PDB entry 5OQN | X-ray diffraction, 3.15 A resolution | chains A and D of the 4 polymer chains in the assembly

== Chain A ==
Molecule: Condensin complex subunit 3
Organism: Saccharomyces cerevisiae (strain ATCC 204508 / S288c)
Reference sequence: Q06680 (CND3_YEAST); numbering as in UniProt; present here: 6-498, 556-932
Amino-acid sequence (871 residues; numbered 5 to 932; 57 numbers in that range are skipped by the numbering (no residue carries them; nothing is unmodelled there); the number before each row is that of its first residue):
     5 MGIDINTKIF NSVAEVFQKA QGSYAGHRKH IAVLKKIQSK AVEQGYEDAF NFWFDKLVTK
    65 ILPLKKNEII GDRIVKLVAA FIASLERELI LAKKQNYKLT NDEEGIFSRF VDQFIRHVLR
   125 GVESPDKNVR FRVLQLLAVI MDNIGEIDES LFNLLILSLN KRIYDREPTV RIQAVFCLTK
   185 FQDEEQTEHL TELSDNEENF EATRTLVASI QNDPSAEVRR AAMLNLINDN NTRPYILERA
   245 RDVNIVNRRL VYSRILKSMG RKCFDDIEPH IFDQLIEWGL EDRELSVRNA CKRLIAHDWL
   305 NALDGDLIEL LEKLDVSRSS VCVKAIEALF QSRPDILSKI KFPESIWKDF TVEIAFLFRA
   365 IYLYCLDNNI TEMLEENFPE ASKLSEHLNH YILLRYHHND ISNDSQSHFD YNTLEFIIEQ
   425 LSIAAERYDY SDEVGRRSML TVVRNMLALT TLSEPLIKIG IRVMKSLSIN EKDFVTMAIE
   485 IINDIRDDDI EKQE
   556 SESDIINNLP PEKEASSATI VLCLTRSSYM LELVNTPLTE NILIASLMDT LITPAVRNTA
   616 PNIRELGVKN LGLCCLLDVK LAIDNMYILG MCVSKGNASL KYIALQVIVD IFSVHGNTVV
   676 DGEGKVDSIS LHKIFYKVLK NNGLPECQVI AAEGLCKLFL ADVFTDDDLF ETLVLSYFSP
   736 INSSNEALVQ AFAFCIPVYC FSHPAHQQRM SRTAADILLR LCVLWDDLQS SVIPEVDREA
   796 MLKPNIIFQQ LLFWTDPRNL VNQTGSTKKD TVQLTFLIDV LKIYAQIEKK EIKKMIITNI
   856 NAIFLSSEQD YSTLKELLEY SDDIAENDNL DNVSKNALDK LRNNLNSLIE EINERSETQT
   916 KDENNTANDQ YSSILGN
Unresolved in the structure: 5-6, 188-204, 404-409, 556-566, 911-932
Construct notes: initiating methionine (5)
Swiss-Prot annotation at these positions:
  - modified residue: Ser198 (Phosphoserine)

== Chain D ==
Molecule: 18-nt DNA strand
Sequence (18 nucleotides; each row starts with the number of its first residue):
     1 GATGTGTAGC TACACATC

== Interface between chain A and chain D ==
Contacting residue pairs - 10 pairs, chain A then chain D:
  Lys70(A) - DA8(D)  salt bridge to the phosphate
  Asn71(A) - DT7(D)  hydrogen bond to the phosphate
  Arg224(A) - DA8(D)  phosphate contact
  Arg224(A) - DG9(D)  salt bridge to the phosphate
  Arg253(A) - DC10(D)  salt bridge to the phosphate
  Arg253(A) - DT11(D)  salt bridge to the phosphate
  Leu254(A) - DG9(D)  phosphate contact
  Leu254(A) - DC10(D)  phosphate contact
  Arg258(A) - DC10(D)  salt bridge to the phosphate
  Ser290(A) - DT11(D)  hydrogen bond to the phosphate
Other interface residues (no listed pair), chain A (10 interface residues in all): Val250, Gln804, Asn854
Other interface residues (no listed pair), chain D (6 interface residues in all): DA2

== In short ==
Chain A and chain D form an interface of 10 and 6 residues respectively; the contacts include 2 hydrogen bonds
and 5 salt bridges. Among the polar pairs are Asn71(A)-DT7(D), Ser290(A)-DT11(D) and Lys70(A)-DA8(D).
Chain A is Condensin complex subunit 3 (Saccharomyces cerevisiae (strain ATCC 204508 / S288c)) and chain D is
an 18-nt DNA strand; the structure, Crystal structure of the S. cerevisiae condensin Ycg1-Brn1 subcomplex
bound to DNA (short kleisin loop), was determined by X-ray diffraction together with 5OQO, 5OQP and 5OQR from
the same study.
